Entry 5FFE (X-ray diffraction, 2.10 A resolution); this record covers chain A.

== Chain A ==
Molecule: CopM
Organism: Synechocystis sp. PCC 6803
UniProt: A0A0F6QDN6 (A0A0F6QDN6_9SYNC); numbering as in UniProt (aligned over 27-196)
Chain sequence (172 residues; numbered 25 to 196; the number before each row is that of its first residue):
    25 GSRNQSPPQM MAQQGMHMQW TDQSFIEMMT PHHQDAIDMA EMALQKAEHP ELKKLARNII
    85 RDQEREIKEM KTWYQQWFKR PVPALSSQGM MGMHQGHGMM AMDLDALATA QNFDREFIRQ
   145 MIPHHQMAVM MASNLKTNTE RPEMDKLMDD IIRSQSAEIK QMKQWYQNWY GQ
Unresolved in the structure: 25-42, 110-127, 196
Construct notes: expression tag (25-26)
Bound ions: silver ion site 1: His56, His57; silver ion site 2 near His73 (its only coordinating residue here); silver ion site 3: His148, His149; silver ion site 4: Met154 (shared with 1 residue of chain B); silver ion site 5 near Met155 (its only coordinating residue here)

== In short ==
His56 and His57 form the silver ion site 1. His148 and His149 coordinate silver ion site 3.
Chain A is CopM (Synechocystis sp. PCC 6803); the structure, CopM in the Ag-bound form (by soaking), was
determined by X-ray diffraction (same publication as 5FEJ, 5FFA, 5FFB, 5FFC and 5FFD).
